8WFX - chains J and K of the 15 polymer chains in the assembly; structure by electron microscopy, 3.73 A resolution.

# Chain J (and K)
Name: CRISPR system Cms endoribonuclease Csm3
From: Mycobacterium canettii
Notes: chain K of this document is another copy of the same molecule, construct and numbering; everything in this record applies to it too
Reference sequence: G0TFC2 (G0TFC2_MYCCP); numbering as in UniProt (aligned over 1-236)
Sequence (236 residues; numbered 1 to 236; the number before each row is that of its first residue):
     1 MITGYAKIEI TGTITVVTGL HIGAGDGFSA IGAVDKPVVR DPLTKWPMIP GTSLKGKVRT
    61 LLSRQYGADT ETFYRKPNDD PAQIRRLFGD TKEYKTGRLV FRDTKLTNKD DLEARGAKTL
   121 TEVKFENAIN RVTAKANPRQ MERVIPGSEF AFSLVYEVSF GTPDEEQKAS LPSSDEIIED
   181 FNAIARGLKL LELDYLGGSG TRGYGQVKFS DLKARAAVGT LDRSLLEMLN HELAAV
Not modelled in the structure: 1-2, 162-169 (chain K: 1-3, 26-31)

# How chain J and chain K interact
Pairs across the interface (54):
  T18(J) with D103(K)
  R64(J) with K7(K)
  Q65(J) with G4(K); A6(K); V218(K)
  A68(J) with Y5(K); F160(K), hydrophobic
  D69(J) with G4(K), hydrogen bond (side chain-backbone); Y5(K)
  E71(J) with F160(K); A169(K); L171(K)
  F73(J) with F160(K), hydrophobic; G161(K); T162(K); P163(K); A169(K), hydrophobic
  R115(J) with L43(K)
  A117(J) with L43(K), hydrophobic
  E122(J) with P42(K)
  K124(J) with P50(K); T52(K), hydrogen bond
  E126(J) with T52(K), hydrogen bond
  R131(J) with R59(K), hydrogen bond (side chain-backbone); S63(K); Y74(K); K76(K), hydrogen bond (side chain-backbone); P77(K); D79(K), salt bridge; D80(K), salt bridge
  V132(J) with F73(K), hydrophobic; R75(K)
  R143(J) with M48(K); D103(K), salt bridge
  I145(J) with P42(K), hydrophobic
  P146(J) with D41(K)
  G147(J) with L43(K)
  L190(J) with V218(K), hydrophobic
  L193(J) with R102(K), hydrogen bond (backbone-side chain); V155(K)
  D194(J) with R102(K)
  Y195(J) with V100(K), hydrophobic; F101(K), hydrogen bond (side chain-backbone); R102(K)
  T201(J) with K55(K), hydrogen bond; L99(K); V100(K); F101(K)
  R202(J) with G51(K); T52(K), hydrogen bond (backbone-side chain)
  G203(J) with G51(K); F101(K), hydrogen bond (backbone-backbone); D103(K)
  Q206(J) with R102(K)
Also at the interface, not in a pair above, chain J (31 interface residues in all): R75, G116, I129, K189, Y204
Also at the interface, not in a pair above, chain K (40 interface residues in all): K45, T60, N78, K168, A217, T220

# Summary
Chain J and chain K form an interface of 31 and 40 residues respectively, with 10 hydrogen bonds and 3 salt
bridges. Polar pairs include R131(J)-D79(K), R131(J)-D80(K) and R143(J)-D103(K).
Both chains are CRISPR system Cms endoribonuclease Csm3 (Mycobacterium canettii). Entry 8WFX (Cryo-EM
structure of CRISPR-Csm effector complex from Mycobacterium canettii) was determined by electron microscopy,
deposited together with 8X5D.
